PDB entry 7VOT | electron microscopy, 2.90 A resolution | chains L and M of the 66 polymer chains in the assembly

== Chain L ==
Protein: Reaction center protein L chain
From: Rhodobacter sphaeroides 2.4.1
UniProtKB: Q3J1A5 (RCEL_RHOS4); residues 0-281 here correspond to UniProt positions 1-282 (UniProt number = residue number + 1)
Amino-acid sequence (282 residues; numbered 0 to 281; the number before each row is that of its first residue; numbering starts at 0):
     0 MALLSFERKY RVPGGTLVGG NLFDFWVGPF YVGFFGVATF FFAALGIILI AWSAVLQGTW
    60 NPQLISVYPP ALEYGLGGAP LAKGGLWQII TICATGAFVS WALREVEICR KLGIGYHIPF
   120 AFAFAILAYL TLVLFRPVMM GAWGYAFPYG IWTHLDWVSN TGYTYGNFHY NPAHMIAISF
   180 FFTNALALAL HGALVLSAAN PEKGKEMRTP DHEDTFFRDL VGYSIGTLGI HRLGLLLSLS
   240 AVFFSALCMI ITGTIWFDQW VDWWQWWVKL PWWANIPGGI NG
Unresolved in the structure: 0
UniProt features mapped onto this chain:
  - binding site ((7R,8Z)-bacteriochlorophyll b): His153, His173
  - binding site (Fe cation): His190, His230
  - binding site (a ubiquinone): Phe216
Ion coordination: Fe2+: His190, His230 (shared with His219(M), Glu234(M), His266(M) of chain M)
Residues lining bound ligands:
  - bacteriochlorophyll a (BCL), molecule 1: Phe97, Phe121, Ala124, Ile125, Ala127, Tyr128, Leu131, Trp156, Val157, Ser158, Thr160, Gly161, Tyr162, Asn166, Phe167, His168, His173, Ala176, Ile177, Phe180, Phe181, Val241, Ser244, Ala245, Cys247, Met248
  - bacteriochlorophyll a (BCL), molecule 2: Phe97, Tyr128, Leu131, Phe146, Ile150, Trp151, His153, Leu154, Trp156, Val157
  - bacteriochlorophyll a (BCL), molecule 3: Val157, Tyr162, His168, Phe181
  - bacteriochlorophyll a (BCL), molecule 4: His168, Met174, Ile177, Ser178, Phe181, Thr182, Leu185
  - bacteriopheophytin b (BPB), molecule 1: Phe41, Ala42, Gly45, Ile46, Ile49, Cys92, Ala93, Ala96, Phe97, Trp100, Glu104, Ile117, Ala120, Phe121, Phe123, Ala124, Tyr128, Phe146, Pro147, Tyr148, Gly149, Ile150, His153, Phe180, Ser237, Leu238, Val241
  - bacteriopheophytin b (BPB), molecule 2: Phe181, Ala184, Leu185, Ala188, Leu189, Phe216, Leu219, Val220
  - 1,2-diacyl-sn-glycero-3-phosphocholine (PC1), molecule 1: Ala1, Trp25, Val26, Gly27, Phe39, Ala43
  - 1,2-diacyl-sn-glycero-3-phosphocholine (PC1), molecule 2: Thr15, Leu16, Val17, Gly18, Gly19, Phe34, Val98, Leu102
  - 1,2-diacyl-sn-glycero-3-phosphocholine (PC1), molecule 3: Gly27, Pro28, Phe29
  - 1,2-diacyl-sn-glycero-3-phosphocholine (PC1), molecule 4: Ile46, Ile47, Ile49, Ala50, Gly57, Trp59, Asn60, Pro61, Ile64
  - 1,2-diacyl-sn-glycero-3-phosphocholine (PC1), molecule 5: Ile49, Asn60, Pro61, Gln62, Tyr148, Ile150, Trp151
  - 1,2-diacyl-sn-glycero-3-phosphocholine (PC1), molecule 6: Trp271, Trp272, Ile275
  - ubiquinone-10 (U10), molecule 1: Val26, Phe29, Val31, Gly35, Val36, Thr38, Phe39, Trp100, Arg103
  - ubiquinone-10 (U10), molecule 2: Pro171, Ala172, Met174, Ile175, Ser178, Leu246, Ile250, Ile254, Trp255, Trp259, Trp262, Trp263
  - ubiquinone-10 (U10), molecule 3: Ile175, Ser178, Phe179, Thr182, Leu185, Ala186, Leu189, His190, Leu193, Val194, Glu212, Asp213, Phe216, Tyr222, Ser223, Ile224, Gly225, Thr226, Ile229, Leu232, Leu236, Phe243

== Chain M ==
Protein: Reaction center protein M chain
From: Rhodobacter sphaeroides 2.4.1
UniProtKB: Q3J1A6 (RCEM_RHOS4); residues 0-307 here correspond to UniProt positions 1-308 (UniProt number = residue number + 1)
Amino-acid sequence (308 residues; each row starts with the number of its first residue; numbering starts at 0):
     0 MAEYQNIFSQ VQVRGPADLG MTEDVNLANR SGVGPFSTLL GWFGNAQLGP IYLGSLGVLS
    60 LFSGLMWFFT IGIWFWYQAG WNPAVFLRDL FFFSLEPPAP EYGLSFAAPL KEGGLWLIAS
   120 FFMFVAVWSW WGRTYLRAQA LGMGKHTAWA FLSAIWLWMV LGFIRPILMG SWSEAVPYGI
   180 FSHLDWTNNF SLVHGNLFYN PFHGLSIAFL YGSALLFAMH GATILAVSRF GGERELEQIA
   240 DRGTAAERAA LFWRWTMGFN ATMEGIHRWA IWMAVLVTLT GGIGILLSGT VVDNWYVWGQ
   300 NHGMAPLN
Unresolved in the structure: 0
UniProt features mapped onto this chain:
  - binding site ((7R,8Z)-bacteriochlorophyll b): His182, His202
  - binding site (Fe cation): His219, Glu234, His266
  - binding site (a ubiquinone): Trp252
Ion coordination: Fe2+: His219, Glu234, His266 (shared with His190(L), His230(L) of chain L)
Residues lining bound ligands:
  - bacteriochlorophyll a (BCL), molecule 1: Trp66, Phe67, Leu89, Phe90, Met122, Trp157, Leu160, Val175, Ile179, His182, Leu183, Trp185, Thr186
  - bacteriochlorophyll a (BCL), molecule 2: Trp66, Met122, Val126, Phe150, Ala153, Ile154, Leu156, Trp157, Leu160, Trp185, Thr186, Asn187, Phe189, Ser190, Leu196, Phe197, His202, Ser205, Ile206, Leu209, Tyr210, Val276, Thr277, Gly280, Gly281, Gly283, Ile284
  - bacteriochlorophyll a (BCL), molecule 3: Thr186, Phe197, Tyr210
  - bacteriochlorophyll a (BCL), molecule 4: Phe197, His202, Gly203, Ile206, Ala207, Tyr210, Gly211, Leu214
  - bacteriopheophytin b (BPB), molecule 1: Ser59, Leu60, Gly63, Leu64, Trp66, Phe67, Ala125, Val126, Trp129, Thr133, Thr146, Ala149, Phe150, Ser152, Ala153, Ala273, Val274, Thr277
  - bacteriopheophytin b (BPB), molecule 2: Tyr210, Ala213, Leu214, Ala217, Met218, Trp252, Thr255, Met256
  - 1,2-diacyl-sn-glycero-3-phosphocholine (PC1), molecule 1: Pro82, Ala83, Leu86
  - 1,2-diacyl-sn-glycero-3-phosphocholine (PC1), molecule 2: Pro200, Leu204, Trp297, Asn300, His301, Gly302, Met303
  - 1,2-diacyl-sn-glycero-3-phosphocholine (PC1), molecule 3: Phe208, Met256, Gly257, Phe258, Trp268, Trp271, Met272, Leu275
  - spheroidene (SPO): Trp66, Phe67, Ile70, Gly71, Phe74, Trp75, Phe85, Leu89, Phe105, Trp115, Leu116, Ser119, Phe120, Met122, Phe123, Trp157, Met158, Leu160, Gly161, Phe162, Trp171, Val175, Tyr177, Gly178, Ile179, His182
  - ubiquinone-10 (U10), molecule 1: Phe7, Ser8, Leu38, Trp41
  - ubiquinone-10 (U10), molecule 2: Leu214, Leu215, Met218, His219, Thr222, Ile223, Ala248, Ala249, Trp252, Met256, Phe258, Asn259, Ala260, Thr261, Met262, Ile265, Trp268, Met272
What the authors report for this chain:
  - binding site for ubiquinone-10: Trp41

== Chain L / chain M interface ==
Contacting residue pairs (230):
  Leu3(L) - Leu250(M)  hydrophobic
  Leu3(L) - Arg253(M)
  Leu3(L) - Asn259(M)
  Phe5(L) - Arg241(M)
  Phe5(L) - Glu246(M)
  Phe5(L) - Ala249(M)  hydrophobic
  Phe5(L) - Leu250(M)  hydrophobic
  Glu6(L) - Leu250(M)
  Glu6(L) - Arg253(M)  salt bridge
  Glu6(L) - Trp254(M)  hydrogen bond
  Lys8(L) - Glu246(M)  salt bridge
  Tyr9(L) - Thr243(M)  hydrogen bond
  Tyr9(L) - Glu246(M)  hydrogen bond
  Tyr9(L) - Arg247(M)
  Tyr9(L) - Leu250(M)  hydrophobic
  Tyr9(L) - Trp254(M)
  Arg10(L) - Trp254(M)
  Trp25(L) - Trp254(M)
  Pro28(L) - Arg253(M)
  Pro28(L) - Trp254(M)
  Pro28(L) - Gly257(M)
  Phe29(L) - Trp254(M)
  Phe29(L) - Thr255(M)
  Phe29(L) - Met256(M)
  Phe29(L) - Gly257(M)
  Tyr30(L) - Trp254(M)  hydrogen bond (backbone-backbone)
  Asn60(L) - Gly302(M)  hydrogen bond (side chain-backbone)
  Gln62(L) - His301(M)
  Gln62(L) - Gly302(M)
  Gln62(L) - Met303(M)
  Leu63(L) - Met303(M)
  Leu63(L) - Ala304(M)
  Leu63(L) - Pro305(M)
  Trp100(L) - Thr255(M)
  Arg103(L) - Trp254(M)  hydrogen bond (side chain-backbone)
  Arg103(L) - Thr255(M)  hydrogen bond (side chain-backbone)
  Glu104(L) - Phe251(M)
  Glu104(L) - Thr255(M)
  Ile107(L) - Phe251(M)  hydrophobic
  Ile107(L) - Trp254(M)  hydrophobic
  Ile107(L) - Thr255(M)
  Cys108(L) - Phe251(M)  hydrophobic
  Lys110(L) - Trp254(M)
  Leu111(L) - Arg247(M)  hydrogen bond (backbone-side chain)
  Leu111(L) - Phe251(M)  hydrophobic
  Leu111(L) - Trp254(M)  hydrophobic
  Gly112(L) - Arg228(M)  hydrogen bond (backbone-side chain)
  Gly112(L) - Phe229(M)
  Ile113(L) - Ala225(M)
  Ile113(L) - Val226(M)  hydrophobic
  Ile113(L) - Arg228(M)
  Ile113(L) - Phe229(M)  hydrophobic
  Ile113(L) - Phe251(M)  hydrophobic
  Gly114(L) - Ala225(M)  hydrogen bond (backbone-backbone)
  Gly114(L) - Arg228(M)
  His116(L) - Gln4(M)  hydrogen bond (side chain-backbone)
  His116(L) - Ala221(M)
  His116(L) - Leu224(M)
  His116(L) - Ala225(M)  hydrogen bond (side chain-backbone)
  Ile117(L) - Ala221(M)
  Ile117(L) - Thr222(M)
  Ile117(L) - Phe251(M)  hydrophobic
  Ile117(L) - Trp252(M)  hydrophobic
  Trp151(L) - Phe197(M)
  Trp151(L) - Tyr198(M)  hydrogen bond (backbone-side chain)
  Trp151(L) - Met303(M)
  Leu154(L) - Phe197(M)
  Asp155(L) - Tyr198(M)  hydrogen bond
  Val157(L) - Phe197(M)  hydrophobic
  Ser158(L) - Asn195(M)
  Ser158(L) - Phe197(M)
  Tyr162(L) - Asn187(M)  hydrogen bond
  Tyr162(L) - Ser190(M)
  Tyr162(L) - Leu191(M)
  Asn166(L) - Leu183(M)
  Asn166(L) - Asp184(M)
  Asn166(L) - Asn187(M)
  His168(L) - Leu183(M)  hydrogen bond (side chain-backbone)
  His168(L) - Thr186(M)
  Tyr169(L) - Phe180(M)  hydrogen bond (side chain-backbone)
  Tyr169(L) - Asp184(M)  hydrogen bond
  Met174(L) - Phe180(M)  hydrophobic
  Met174(L) - Leu183(M)  hydrophobic
  Phe180(L) - Leu209(M)
  Phe180(L) - Ala213(M)  hydrophobic
  Asn183(L) - Ser212(M)  hydrogen bond (side chain-backbone)
  Asn183(L) - Ala213(M)
  Asn183(L) - Phe216(M)
  Ala184(L) - Leu209(M)  hydrophobic
  Ala184(L) - Ala273(M)
  Ala186(L) - Phe216(M)  hydrophobic
  Leu187(L) - Ser212(M)
  Leu187(L) - Phe216(M)  hydrophobic
  Leu187(L) - Ala269(M)
  Ala188(L) - Ala273(M)  hydrophobic
  His190(L) - Phe216(M)
  His190(L) - His219(M)  hydrogen bond
  His190(L) - Glu234(M)  salt bridge
  His190(L) - His266(M)  hydrogen bond
  Gly191(L) - His266(M)
  Gly191(L) - Ala269(M)
  Ala192(L) - His145(M)
  Ala192(L) - Thr146(M)
  Ala192(L) - Ile270(M)  hydrophobic
  Leu193(L) - Met142(M)  hydrophobic
  Val194(L) - Ile238(M)  hydrophobic
  Val194(L) - His266(M)
  Leu195(L) - His145(M)
  Leu195(L) - Glu263(M)
  Leu195(L) - His266(M)
  Leu195(L) - Arg267(M)
  Leu195(L) - Ile270(M)  hydrophobic
  Ser196(L) - Met142(M)
  Ser196(L) - Gly143(M)  hydrogen bond (backbone-backbone)
  Ser196(L) - His145(M)  hydrogen bond (backbone-side chain)
  Ala197(L) - Met142(M)  hydrophobic
  Ala197(L) - Leu235(M)  hydrophobic
  Asn199(L) - His145(M)
  Asn199(L) - Glu263(M)  hydrogen bond
  Asn199(L) - Arg267(M)
  Pro200(L) - Gly141(M)
  Pro200(L) - Gly143(M)
  Glu201(L) - Gln138(M)
  Glu201(L) - Gly141(M)  hydrogen bond (backbone-backbone)
  Glu201(L) - Met142(M)
  Glu201(L) - Lys144(M)  salt bridge
  Lys204(L) - Gly141(M)
  Met206(L) - Leu235(M)
  Met206(L) - Ile238(M)  hydrophobic
  Arg207(L) - Glu22(M)  salt bridge
  Arg207(L) - Leu140(M)
  Arg207(L) - Gly141(M)
  Arg207(L) - Leu235(M)
  Thr208(L) - Leu235(M)
  Pro209(L) - Leu235(M)
  Asp210(L) - Asp17(M)
  Asp210(L) - Met20(M)
  His211(L) - Met20(M)
  His211(L) - Glu22(M)  salt bridge
  His211(L) - Leu140(M)
  His211(L) - Met142(M)
  Glu212(L) - Leu235(M)
  Asp213(L) - Asn44(M)  hydrogen bond
  Thr214(L) - Gly19(M)
  Thr214(L) - Met20(M)  hydrogen bond (side chain-backbone)
  Thr214(L) - Arg29(M)
  Thr214(L) - Leu140(M)
  Phe215(L) - Thr133(M)
  Phe215(L) - Arg136(M)
  Phe215(L) - Ala137(M)
  Phe215(L) - Leu140(M)
  Phe215(L) - Met142(M)  hydrophobic
  Phe215(L) - Thr146(M)
  Arg217(L) - Asp17(M)  salt bridge
  Arg217(L) - Asn44(M)
  Arg217(L) - Gln46(M)
  Arg217(L) - Pro49(M)
  Arg217(L) - Ile50(M)
  Asp218(L) - Val24(M)
  Asp218(L) - Arg29(M)  salt bridge
  Asp218(L) - Tyr51(M)  hydrogen bond (backbone-backbone)
  Asp218(L) - Arg132(M)  hydrogen bond (backbone-side chain)
  Leu219(L) - Ile50(M)
  Leu219(L) - Trp129(M)
  Leu219(L) - Arg132(M)  hydrogen bond (backbone-side chain)
  Leu219(L) - Thr133(M)
  Val220(L) - Trp129(M)  hydrophobic
  Gly221(L) - Leu47(M)
  Gly221(L) - Gly48(M)  hydrogen bond (backbone-backbone)
  Gly221(L) - Pro49(M)
  Gly221(L) - Ile50(M)
  Tyr222(L) - Asn44(M)  hydrogen bond (side chain-backbone)
  Tyr222(L) - Gln46(M)
  Ser223(L) - Asn44(M)  hydrogen bond (backbone-side chain)
  Ile224(L) - Gly43(M)
  Ile224(L) - Asn44(M)  hydrogen bond (backbone-backbone)
  Gly225(L) - Asn44(M)
  Thr226(L) - Glu232(M)
  Leu227(L) - Asn5(M)
  Leu227(L) - Leu224(M)  hydrophobic
  Gly228(L) - Phe42(M)
  Ile229(L) - Phe216(M)
  His230(L) - His219(M)  hydrogen bond
  His230(L) - Gly220(M)
  His230(L) - Ile223(M)
  His230(L) - Glu234(M)  salt bridge
  Arg231(L) - Tyr3(M)
  Arg231(L) - Asn5(M)  hydrogen bond (side chain-backbone)
  Arg231(L) - Ile6(M)  hydrogen bond (side chain-backbone)
  Arg231(L) - Phe7(M)
  Arg231(L) - Ser8(M)  hydrogen bond
  Arg231(L) - Trp41(M)  hydrogen bond (side chain-backbone)
  Arg231(L) - Phe42(M)  hydrogen bond (side chain-backbone)
  Arg231(L) - Leu224(M)
  Leu232(L) - Phe42(M)  hydrophobic
  Gly233(L) - Phe216(M)
  Leu234(L) - Ala217(M)
  Leu234(L) - Ala221(M)  hydrophobic
  Leu234(L) - Leu224(M)  hydrophobic
  Leu235(L) - Phe42(M)  hydrophobic
  Ser237(L) - Ala213(M)  hydrogen bond (side chain-backbone)
  Ser237(L) - Phe216(M)
  Ser237(L) - Ala217(M)  hydrogen bond (side chain-backbone)
  Trp263(L) - Phe90(M)  hydrophobic
  Trp263(L) - Phe180(M)  hydrophobic
  Trp266(L) - Leu86(M)  hydrogen bond (side chain-backbone)
  Trp266(L) - Arg87(M)  hydrogen bond (side chain-backbone)
  Val267(L) - Arg87(M)
  Val267(L) - Phe91(M)  hydrophobic
  Trp272(L) - Ala83(M)
  Trp272(L) - Leu86(M)  hydrophobic
  Trp272(L) - Arg87(M)  hydrogen bond (backbone-side chain)
  Ile275(L) - Asn81(M)
  Ile275(L) - Ala83(M)  hydrophobic
  Ile275(L) - Val84(M)  hydrophobic
  Ile275(L) - Arg87(M)  hydrogen bond (backbone-side chain)
  Pro276(L) - Val84(M)
  Gly277(L) - Val84(M)
  Gly277(L) - Arg87(M)  hydrogen bond (backbone-side chain)
  Gly277(L) - Asp88(M)
  Gly278(L) - Gln77(M)
  Gly278(L) - Val84(M)
  Gly278(L) - Asp88(M)
  Ile279(L) - Gln77(M)
  Ile279(L) - Asp88(M)  hydrogen bond (backbone-side chain)
  Ile279(L) - Phe91(M)
  Ile279(L) - Phe92(M)  hydrophobic
  Asn280(L) - Arg87(M)
  Asn280(L) - Asp88(M)  hydrogen bond
  Asn280(L) - Phe91(M)
Interface residues without a listed pair, chain L (100 interface residues in all): Ala1, Ala120, Phe181, Leu189, Ala198, Gln264, Gly281
Interface residues without a listed pair, chain M (108 interface residues in all): Leu39, Ala78, Ala149, Asn199, Tyr210, Leu215, Met218, Ala239, Met272

== Summary ==
Chain L and chain M form an interface of 100 and 108 residues respectively; the contacts include 49 hydrogen
bonds and 9 salt bridges. Polar contacts include Glu6(L)-Arg253(M), Lys8(L)-Glu246(M) and His190(L)-Glu234(M).
From the paper: a binding site for ubiquinone-10 at Trp41(M).
Chain L is Reaction center protein L chain and chain M is Reaction center protein M chain, both from
Rhodobacter sphaeroides 2.4.1; the structure, The structure of dimeric photosynthetic RC-LH1 supercomplex in
Class-2, was determined by electron microscopy, deposited together with 7VA9, 7VB9, 7VNM, 7VOR and 7VOY.
